Entry 2VPM (X-ray diffraction, 2.80 A resolution); this record covers chain A.

# Chain A
Protein: Trypanothione synthetase
From: Leishmania major
Notes: EC 6.3.1.9
UniProtKB: Q711P7 (Q711P7_LEIMA); residue numbers follow UniProt; this construct covers 1-652
Sequence (653 residues; numbered 0 to 652; the number before each row is that of its first residue; numbering starts at 0):
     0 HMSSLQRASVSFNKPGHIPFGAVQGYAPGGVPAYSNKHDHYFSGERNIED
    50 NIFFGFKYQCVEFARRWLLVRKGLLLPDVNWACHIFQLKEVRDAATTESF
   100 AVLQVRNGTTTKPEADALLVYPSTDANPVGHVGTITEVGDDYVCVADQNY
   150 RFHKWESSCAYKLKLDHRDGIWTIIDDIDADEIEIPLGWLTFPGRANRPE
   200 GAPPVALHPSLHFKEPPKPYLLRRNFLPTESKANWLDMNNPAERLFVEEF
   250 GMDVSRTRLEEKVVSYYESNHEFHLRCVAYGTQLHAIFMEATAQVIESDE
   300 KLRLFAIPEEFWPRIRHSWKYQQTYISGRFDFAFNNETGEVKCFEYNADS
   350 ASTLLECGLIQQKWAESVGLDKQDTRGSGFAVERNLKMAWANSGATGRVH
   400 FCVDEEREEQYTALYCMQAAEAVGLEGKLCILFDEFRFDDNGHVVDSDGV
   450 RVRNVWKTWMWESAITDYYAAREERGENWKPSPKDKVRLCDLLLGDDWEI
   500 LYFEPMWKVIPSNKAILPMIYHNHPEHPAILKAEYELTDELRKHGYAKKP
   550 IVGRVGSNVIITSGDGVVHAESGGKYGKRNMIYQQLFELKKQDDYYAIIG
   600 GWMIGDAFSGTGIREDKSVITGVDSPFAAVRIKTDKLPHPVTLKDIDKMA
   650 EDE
Not modelled in the structure: 252-261, 552-578, 637-652
Reported in the primary citation:
  - catalytic residues: Asn-148, Asp-330, Glu-344, Asn-346, Arg-613 (proposed by the authors, not directly observed)
  - catalytic residues: Cys-59 (citing earlier work)

# In short
From the paper: catalytic residues Asn-148, Asp-330 and Glu-344 among others.
Chain A is Trypanothione synthetase (Leishmania major); the structure, Trypanothione synthetase, was
determined by X-ray diffraction, deposited together with 2VOB and 2VPS.
